Entry 8SZG (electron microscopy, 3.60 A resolution); this record covers chains D and E of the 5 polymer chains in the assembly.

== Chain D ==
Name: Guanine nucleotide-binding protein G(I)/G(S)/G(T) subunit beta-1
From: Homo sapiens
UniProtKB: P62873 (GBB1_HUMAN); residue numbers follow UniProt; this construct covers 2-340
Chain sequence (369 residues; numbered -2 to 366; the number before each row is that of its first residue; numbers below 1 keep their minus sign (Gly-2 is residue -2)):
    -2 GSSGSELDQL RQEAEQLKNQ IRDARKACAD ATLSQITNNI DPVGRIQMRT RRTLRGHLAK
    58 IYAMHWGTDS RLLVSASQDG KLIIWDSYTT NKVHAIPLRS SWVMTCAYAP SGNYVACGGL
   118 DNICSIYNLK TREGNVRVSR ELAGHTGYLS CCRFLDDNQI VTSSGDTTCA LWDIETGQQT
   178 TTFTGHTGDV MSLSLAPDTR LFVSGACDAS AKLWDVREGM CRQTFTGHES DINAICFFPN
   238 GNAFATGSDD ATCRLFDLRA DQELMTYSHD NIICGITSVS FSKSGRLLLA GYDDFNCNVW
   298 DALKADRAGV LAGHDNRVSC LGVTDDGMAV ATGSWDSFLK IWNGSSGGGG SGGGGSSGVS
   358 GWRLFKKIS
Unresolved in the structure: -2 to 5, 341-366
Differences from the reference sequence: expression tag (-2 to 1, 341-366)
UniProt features mapped onto this chain:
  - modified residue: Ser2 (N-acetylserine), His266 (Phosphohistidine)
  - natural variant: Leu30 (L30F: In MRD42; uncertain significance), Arg52 (R52G: In MRD42), Gly64 (G64V: In MRD42), Asp76 (D76E: In MRD42; D76G: In MRD42), Gly77 (G77S: In MRD42), Lys78 (K78R: In MRD42), Ile80 (I80N: In MRD42; I80T: In MRD42), His91 (H91R: In MRD42; uncertain significance), Ala92 (A92T: In MRD42), Pro94 (P94S: In MRD42), Leu95 (L95P: In MRD42), Arg96 (R96L: In MRD42), 5 further natural variant entries in UniProt

== Chain E ==
Name: Guanine nucleotide-binding protein G(I)/G(S)/G(O) subunit gamma-2
From: Homo sapiens
UniProtKB: P59768 (GBG2_HUMAN); residue numbers follow UniProt; this construct covers 1-71
Chain sequence (71 residues; numbered 1 to 71; the number before each row is that of its first residue):
     1 MASNNTASIA QARKLVEQLK MEANIDRIKV SKAAADLMAY CEAHAKEDPL LTPVPASENP
    61 FREKKFFCAI L
Unresolved in the structure: 1-8, 64-71
UniProt features mapped onto this chain:
  - modified residue: Ala2 (N-acetylalanine), Cys68 (Cysteine methyl ester)
  - lipidation: Cys68 (S-geranylgeranyl cysteine)

== Chain D / chain E interface ==
Pairs across the interface - 46 pairs, chain D then chain E:
  Leu7(D) with Ile9(E); Ala12(E), hydrophobic; Arg13(E)
  Ile18(D) with Glu22(E); Ala23(E), hydrophobic
  Ala21(D) with Arg27(E)
  Arg22(D) with Arg27(E)
  Cys25(D) with Arg27(E)
  Ala26(D) with Val30(E), hydrophobic
  Asp27(D) with Lys29(E); Val30(E)
  Ala28(D) with Val30(E)
  Leu30(D) with Ala34(E), hydrophobic
  Ile33(D) with Met38(E), hydrophobic
  Arg48(D) with Phe61(E)
  Arg49(D) with Pro60(E); Phe61(E)
  Ser84(D) with Phe61(E)
  Tyr85(D) with Pro60(E); Phe61(E), hydrophobic
  Cys218(D) with Gln18(E), hydrogen bond
  Arg219(D) with Glu22(E)
  Gln220(D) with Ile25(E)
  Pro236(D) with Tyr40(E)
  Asn237(D) with Leu37(E); Tyr40(E)
  Arg256(D) with Arg27(E); Ile28(E), hydrogen bond (backbone-backbone); Asp36(E), salt bridge
  Ala257(D) with Ile28(E); Val30(E), hydrophobic
  Gln259(D) with Val30(E)
  Ser279(D) with Asp48(E), hydrogen bond
  Lys280(D) with Asp48(E)
  Ser281(D) with Cys41(E); His44(E); Leu51(E)
  Arg283(D) with Leu51(E)
  Leu300(D) with Cys41(E), hydrophobic
  Asp323(D) with Pro49(E)
  Gly324(D) with Pro49(E); Leu50(E)
  Met325(D) with Pro49(E), hydrophobic; Leu50(E); Asn59(E)
  Ile338(D) with Phe61(E), hydrophobic
Other interface residues (no listed pair), chain D (45 interface residues in all): Leu14, Val40, Ile43, Met45, Lys209, Thr221, Asp254, Leu261, Gly282, Leu284, Leu286, Ala326, Val327, Asn340
Other interface residues (no listed pair), chain E (35 interface residues in all): Val16, Leu19, Lys20, Met21, Asp26, Ser31, Ala33, Ala45, Glu47, Val54

== Summary ==
The interface between chain D and chain E involves 45 residues on one side and 35 on the other, with 3
hydrogen bonds and 1 salt bridge. Polar contacts include Arg256(D)-Asp36(E), Cys218(D)-Gln18(E) and
Ser279(D)-Asp48(E).
Chain D is Guanine nucleotide-binding protein G(I)/G(S)/G(T) subunit beta-1 and chain E is Guanine
nucleotide-binding protein G(I)/G(S)/G(O) subunit gamma-2, both from Homo sapiens; the structure, Cryo-EM
structure of cinacalcet-bound human calcium-sensing receptor CaSR-Gq complex in lipid nanodiscs, was
determined by electron microscopy, deposited together with 8SZF, 8SZH and 8SZI.
